8R8R - chains A and C of the 5 polymer chains in the assembly; structure by electron microscopy, 2.79 A resolution.

Chain A:
Name: Cleavage and polyadenylation specificity factor subunit 1
Source organism: Homo sapiens
UniProtKB: Q10570 (CPSF1_HUMAN); residues 1-1443 here = UniProt positions 1-1443
Sequence (1443 residues; row label = number of the first residue in the row):
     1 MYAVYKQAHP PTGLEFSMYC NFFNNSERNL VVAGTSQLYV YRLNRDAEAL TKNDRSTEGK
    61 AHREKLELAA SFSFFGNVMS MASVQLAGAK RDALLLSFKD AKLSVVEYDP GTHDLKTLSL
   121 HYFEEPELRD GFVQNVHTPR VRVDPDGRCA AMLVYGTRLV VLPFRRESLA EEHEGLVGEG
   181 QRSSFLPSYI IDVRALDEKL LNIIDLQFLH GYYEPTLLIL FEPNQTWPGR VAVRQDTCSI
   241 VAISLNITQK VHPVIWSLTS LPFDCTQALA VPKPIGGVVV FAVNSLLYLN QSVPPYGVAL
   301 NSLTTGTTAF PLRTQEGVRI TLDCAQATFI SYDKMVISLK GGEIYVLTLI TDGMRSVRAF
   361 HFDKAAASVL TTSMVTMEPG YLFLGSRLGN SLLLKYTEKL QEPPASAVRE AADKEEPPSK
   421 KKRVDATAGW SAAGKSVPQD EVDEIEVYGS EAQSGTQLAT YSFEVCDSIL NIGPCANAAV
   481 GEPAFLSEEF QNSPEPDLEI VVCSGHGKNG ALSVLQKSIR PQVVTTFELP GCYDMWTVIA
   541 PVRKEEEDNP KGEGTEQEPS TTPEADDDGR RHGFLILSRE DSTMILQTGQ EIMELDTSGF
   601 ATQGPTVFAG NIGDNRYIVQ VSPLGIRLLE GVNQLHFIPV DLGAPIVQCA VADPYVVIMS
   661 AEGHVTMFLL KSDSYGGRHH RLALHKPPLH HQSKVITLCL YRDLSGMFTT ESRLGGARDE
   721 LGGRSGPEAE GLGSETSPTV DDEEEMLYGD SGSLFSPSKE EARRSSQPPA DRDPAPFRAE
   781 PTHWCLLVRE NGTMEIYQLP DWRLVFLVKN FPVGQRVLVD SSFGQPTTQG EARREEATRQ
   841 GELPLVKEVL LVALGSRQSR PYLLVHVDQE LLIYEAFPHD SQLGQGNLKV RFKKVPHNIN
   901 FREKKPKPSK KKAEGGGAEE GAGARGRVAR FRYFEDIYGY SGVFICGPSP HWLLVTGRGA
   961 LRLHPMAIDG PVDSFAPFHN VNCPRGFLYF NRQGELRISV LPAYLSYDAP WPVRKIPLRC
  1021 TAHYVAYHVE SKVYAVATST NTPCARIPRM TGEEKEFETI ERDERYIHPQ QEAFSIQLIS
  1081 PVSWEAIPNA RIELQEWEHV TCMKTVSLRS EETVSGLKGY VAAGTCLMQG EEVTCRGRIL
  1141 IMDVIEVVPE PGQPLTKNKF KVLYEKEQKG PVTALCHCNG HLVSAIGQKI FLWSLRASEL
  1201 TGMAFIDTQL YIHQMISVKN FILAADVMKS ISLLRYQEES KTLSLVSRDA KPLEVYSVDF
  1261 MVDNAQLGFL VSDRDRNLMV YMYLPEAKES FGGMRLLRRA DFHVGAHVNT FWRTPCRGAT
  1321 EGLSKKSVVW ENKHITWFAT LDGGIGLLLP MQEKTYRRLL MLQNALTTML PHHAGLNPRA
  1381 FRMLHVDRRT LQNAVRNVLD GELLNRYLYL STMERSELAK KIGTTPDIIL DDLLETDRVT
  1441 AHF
Disordered / not traced: 48-62, 166-182, 401-457, 541-568, 673-679, 711-780, 823-842, 904-926, 1318-1329, 1387-1392

Chain C:
Name: Cleavage and polyadenylation specificity factor subunit 4
Source organism: Homo sapiens
UniProtKB: O95639 (CPSF4_HUMAN), isoform O95639-2; numbering as in UniProt (aligned over 2-244)
Sequence (285 residues; each row starts with the number of its first residue; numbers below 1 keep their minus sign (Met-40 is residue -40)):
   -40 MSAWSHPQFE KGGGSGGGSG GSAWSHPQFE KTAGLEVLFQ GPQEIIASVD HIKFDLEIAV
    20 EQQLGAQPLP FPGMDKSGAA VCEFFLKAAC GKGGMCPFRH ISGEKTVVCK HWLRGLCKKG
    80 DQCEFLHEYD MTKMPECYFY SKFGECSNKE CPFLHIDPES KIKDCPWYDR GFCKHGPLCR
   140 HRHTRRVICV NYLVGFCPEG PSCKFMHPRF ELPMGTTEQP PLPQQTQPPA KQRTPQVIGV
   200 MQSQNSSAGN RGPRPLEQVT CYKCGEKGHY ANRCTKGHLA FLSGQ
Disordered / not traced: -40 to 5, 116-244
Construct notes: initiating methionine (-40); expression tag (-39 to 1)
Ion coordination: Zn2+ site 1: Cys41, Cys49, Cys55, His59; Zn2+ site 2: Cys68, Cys76, Cys82, His86; Zn2+ site 3: Cys96, Cys105, Cys110, His114

How chain A and chain C interact:
Pairs across the interface - 31 pairs, chain A then chain C:
  Phe1191(A) with Tyr88(C)
  Gly1202(A) with Tyr88(C)
  Met1203(A) with Tyr88(C)
  Phe1205(A) with Trp71(C), hydrophobic; Tyr88(C), hydrophobic
  Val1218(A) with Val8(C), hydrophobic
  Lys1219(A) with Val8(C); Ile11(C), hydrogen bond (side chain-backbone); Glu16(C), salt bridge
  Arg1235(A) with Val19(C); Ala39(C)
  Gln1237(A) with Ala39(C); Val40(C), hydrogen bond (side chain-backbone)
  Ser1240(A) with Val40(C)
  Ser1244(A) with Gly37(C); Ala38(C); Ala39(C)
  Leu1245(A) with Gly37(C), hydrogen bond (backbone-backbone)
  Asn1264(A) with Ile11(C)
  Ala1265(A) with Lys12(C); Phe13(C); Asp14(C), hydrogen bond (backbone-backbone)
  Leu1267(A) with Leu15(C), hydrophobic
  Tyr1283(A) with Leu15(C), hydrophobic
  Pro1285(A) with Leu23(C)
  Gly1292(A) with Gly24(C); Gln26(C)
  Asn1332(A) with His10(C), hydrogen bond; Ile11(C)
  His1334(A) with Ser7(C); Val8(C)
Interface residues without a listed pair, chain A (32 interface residues in all): Lys1189, Ala1204, Asn1220, Phe1221, Leu1233, Thr1242, Leu1243, Val1262, Gln1266, Phe1291, Arg1313, Thr1314, Pro1315
Interface residues without a listed pair, chain C (23 interface residues in all): Ala6, Ala18, Arg58, Leu72

In short:
32 residues of chain A and 23 residues of chain C are in contact; the contacts include 5 hydrogen bonds and 1
salt bridge. Polar pairs include Lys1219(A)-Glu16(C), Lys1219(A)-Ile11(C) and Gln1237(A)-Val40(C). The Zn2+
site 1 is built by Cys41(C), Cys49(C), Cys55(C) and His59(C).
Here chain A is Cleavage and polyadenylation specificity factor subunit 1 and chain C is Cleavage and
polyadenylation specificity factor subunit 4, both from Homo sapiens. Entry 8R8R (Cryo-EM structure of the
human mPSF with PAPOA C-terminus peptide (PAPOAc)) was determined by electron microscopy.
